Entry 3JRE (X-ray diffraction, 3.17 A resolution); this record covers chains B and C of the 4 polymer chains in the assembly.

== Chain B ==
Name: DNA-binding protein fis
Source organism: Escherichia coli
UniProt: P0A6R3 (FIS_ECOLI); residue numbers follow UniProt; this construct covers 1-98
Chain sequence (98 residues; each row starts with the number of its first residue):
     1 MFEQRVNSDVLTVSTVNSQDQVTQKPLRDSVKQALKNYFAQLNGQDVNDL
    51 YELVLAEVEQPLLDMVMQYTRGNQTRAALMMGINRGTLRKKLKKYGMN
UniProt features mapped onto this chain:
  - DNA-binding region: Gln-74 to Lys-93 (H-T-H motif)
  - region: Asn-17 to Gly-44 (Required for the stimulation of HIN-mediated recombination)

== Chain C ==
Molecule: 27-nt DNA strand
Sequence (27 nucleotides; numbered 1 to 27; the number before each row is that of its first residue):
     1 AAATTTGTTTGAAAAATGAGCAAATTT

== How chain B and chain C interact ==
Residue-residue contacts (12; chain B residue first):
  Gly-72(B) / DT6(C)  phosphate contact
  Asn-73(B) / DT5(C)  hydrogen bond to the phosphate
  Asn-73(B) / DT6(C)  phosphate contact
  Gln-74(B) / DT6(C)  hydrogen bond to the phosphate
  Thr-75(B) / DT5(C)  sugar contact
  Thr-75(B) / DT6(C)  hydrogen bond to the phosphate
  Arg-76(B) / DT5(C)  phosphate contact
  Arg-85(B) / DT6(C)  base contact
  Arg-85(B) / DG7(C)  hydrogen bond to the base
  Arg-85(B) / DT8(C)  base contact
  Arg-89(B) / DT6(C)  sugar contact
  Arg-89(B) / DG7(C)  salt bridge to the phosphate

== In short ==
The interface between chain B and chain C involves 7 residues on one side and 4 on the other; the contacts
include 4 hydrogen bonds and 1 salt bridge. Polar pairs include Arg-85(B)/DG7(C), Asn-73(B)/DT5(C) and
Gln-74(B)/DT6(C).
Chain B is DNA-binding protein fis (Escherichia coli) and chain C is a 27-nt DNA strand; the structure,
Crystal structure of Fis bound to 27 bp DNA F26 containing A-tract at center, was determined by X-ray
diffraction together with 3IV5, 3JR9, 3JRA, 3JRB, 3JRC, 3JRD and 4 further entries from the same study.
